PDB entry 1A8B | X-ray diffraction, 1.90 A resolution | chain A

# Chain A
Protein: Annexin V
From: Rattus norvegicus
UniProt: P14668 (ANXA5_RAT); residues 2-319 here correspond to UniProt positions 1-318 (UniProt number = residue number - 1)
Chain sequence (319 residues; numbered 1 to 319; the number before each row is that of its first residue):
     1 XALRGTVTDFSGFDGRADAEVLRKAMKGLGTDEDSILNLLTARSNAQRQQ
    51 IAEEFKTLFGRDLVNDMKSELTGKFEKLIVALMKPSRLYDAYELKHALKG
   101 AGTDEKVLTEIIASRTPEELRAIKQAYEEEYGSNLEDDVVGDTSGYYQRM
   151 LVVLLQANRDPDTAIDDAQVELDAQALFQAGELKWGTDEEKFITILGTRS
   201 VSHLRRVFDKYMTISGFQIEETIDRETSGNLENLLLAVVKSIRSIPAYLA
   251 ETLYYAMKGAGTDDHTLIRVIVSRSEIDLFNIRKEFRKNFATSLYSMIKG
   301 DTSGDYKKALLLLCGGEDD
Unresolved in the structure: 1
Modified positions: ACE (acetyl group) at position 1
Swiss-Prot annotation at these positions:
  - motif: Leu313, Gly316, Asp319 ([IL]-x-C-x-x-[DE] motif)
Metal / ion sites: Ca2+ site 1: Met26, Gly28, Gly30, Glu70; Ca2+ site 2: Thr31, Glu33; Ca2+ site 3: Lys68, Leu71, Glu76; Ca2+ site 4: Leu98, Gly100, Ala101, Gly102, Thr103, Asp142; Ca2+ site 5: Thr103, Glu105; Ca2+ site 6: Val140, Thr143, Gln148; Ca2+ site 7: Gly181, Lys184, Gly186, Glu226 (together with L-alpha-glycerophosphorylethanolamine); Ca2+ site 8: Thr187, Glu189; Ca2+ site 9: Asp224, Thr227, Glu232; Ca2+ site 10: Met257, Gly259, Gly261, Asp301
Ligand contacts: L-alpha-glycerophosphorylethanolamine (GPE): Lys184, Trp185, Gly186, Thr187, Arg225, Glu226

# Summary
Chain A binds L-alpha-glycerophosphorylethanolamine. Met26, Gly28, Gly30 and Glu70 form the Ca2+ site 1. The
Ca2+ site 2 is built by Thr31 and Glu33.
Chain A is Annexin V (Rattus norvegicus); the structure, Rat annexin V complexed with
glycerophosphoethanolamine, was determined by X-ray diffraction (same publication as 1A8A).
